PDB entry 9MEV | X-ray diffraction, 2.06 A resolution | chains B and L of the 3 polymer chains in the assembly

# Chain B
Name: H1H3 ha
Organism: Influenza A virus
Sequence (227 residues; row label = number of the first residue in the row):
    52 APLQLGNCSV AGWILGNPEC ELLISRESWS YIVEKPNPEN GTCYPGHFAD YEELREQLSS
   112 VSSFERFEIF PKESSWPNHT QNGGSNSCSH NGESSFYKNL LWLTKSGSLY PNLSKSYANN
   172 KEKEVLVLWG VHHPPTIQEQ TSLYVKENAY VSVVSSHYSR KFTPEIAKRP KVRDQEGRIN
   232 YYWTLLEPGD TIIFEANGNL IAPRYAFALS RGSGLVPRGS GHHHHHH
Unresolved in the structure: 264-278
Disulfide bonds: Cys-59/Cys-71, Cys-94/Cys-139
Covalent attachments: N-acetylglucosamine (NAG) linked to Asn-58, Asn-91

# Chain L
Name: FluA20 Light Chain Fab
Organism: Homo sapiens
Notes: antibody fragment or engineered binder
Sequence (214 residues; each row starts with the number of its first residue):
     1 DIVMTQSPSS LSASIGDRVT ITCRPSQNIR SFLNWFQHKP GKAPKLLIYA ASNLQSGVPS
    61 RFSGSGSGTE FTLTIRSLQP EDFATYYCQQ SYNTPPTFGQ GTKVEIKRTV AAPSVFIFPP
   121 SDEQLKSGTA SVVCLLNNFY PREAKVQWKV DNALQSGNSQ ESVTEQDSKD STYSLSSTLT
   181 LSKADYEKHK VYACEVTHQG LSSPVTKSFN RGEC
Unresolved in the structure: 214
Disulfide bonds: Cys-23/Cys-88, Cys-134/Cys-194

# Interface between chain B and chain L
Contacting residue pairs (11; chain B residue first):
  Asn-88(B) / Ser-67(L)
  Pro-221(B) / Tyr-49(L)  hydrophobic
  Pro-221(B) / Gln-55(L)
  Lys-222(B) / Asn-53(L)
  Lys-222(B) / Leu-54(L)
  Lys-222(B) / Gln-55(L)  hydrogen bond (backbone-side chain)
  Lys-222(B) / Ser-56(L)
  Val-223(B) / Tyr-49(L)  hydrophobic
  Val-223(B) / Asn-53(L)
  Arg-224(B) / Asn-53(L)  hydrogen bond (backbone-side chain)
  Glu-227(B) / Ser-56(L)  hydrogen bond
Also at the interface, not in a pair above, chain B (7 interface residues in all): Arg-229
Also at the interface, not in a pair above, chain L (8 interface residues in all): Ser-31, Leu-46

# Summary
7 residues of chain B face 8 of chain L across their interface; the contacts include 3 hydrogen bonds. Polar
pairs include Lys-222(B)/Gln-55(L), Arg-224(B)/Asn-53(L) and Glu-227(B)/Ser-56(L). Covalently linked
N-acetylglucosamine: at Asn-58(B) and Asn-91(B).
Chain B is H1H3 ha (Influenza A virus) and chain L is FluA20 Light Chain Fab (Homo sapiens); the structure,
Structure of H1H3:FluA20 Chimeric Antigen Complex, was determined by X-ray diffraction, deposited together
with 9MER.
